1ZYR - chains A and B of the 6 polymer chains in the assembly; structure by X-ray diffraction, 3.00 A resolution.

[Chain A (and B)]
Protein: DNA-directed RNA polymerase alpha chain
Source organism: Thermus thermophilus
Notes: EC 2.7.7.6; fragment: subumit alpha; chain B of this document is another copy of the same molecule, construct and numbering; everything in this record applies to it too
UniProt: Q5SHR6 (RPOA_THET8); residues 1-315 here = UniProt positions 1-315
Amino-acid sequence (315 residues; numbered 1 to 315; the number before each row is that of its first residue):
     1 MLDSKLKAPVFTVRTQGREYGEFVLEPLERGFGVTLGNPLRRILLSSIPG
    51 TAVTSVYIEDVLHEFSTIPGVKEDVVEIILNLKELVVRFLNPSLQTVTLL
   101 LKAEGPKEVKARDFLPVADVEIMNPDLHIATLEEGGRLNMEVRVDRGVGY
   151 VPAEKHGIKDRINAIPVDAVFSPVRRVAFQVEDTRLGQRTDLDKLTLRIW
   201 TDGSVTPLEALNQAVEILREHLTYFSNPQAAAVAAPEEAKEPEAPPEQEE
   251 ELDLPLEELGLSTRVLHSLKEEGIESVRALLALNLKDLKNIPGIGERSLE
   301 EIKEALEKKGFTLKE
Not modelled in the structure: 230-315

[How chain A and chain B interact]
Pairs across the interface - 52 pairs, chain A then chain B:
  K5(A) with E220(B), salt bridge; Y224(B), hydrogen bond
  A8(A) with Y224(B), hydrophobic
  P9(A) with Y224(B)
  V10(A) with Q229(B)
  F11(A) with Y224(B); F225(B), hydrophobic; S226(B); N227(B); P228(B); Q229(B)
  T12(A) with Q229(B)
  L25(A) with F225(B), hydrophobic
  R30(A) with K155(B)
  G31(A) with R42(B), hydrogen bond (backbone-side chain)
  F32(A) with I43(B), hydrophobic; S47(B); H221(B)
  V34(A) with R42(B)
  T35(A) with P39(B); R42(B), hydrogen bond; I43(B)
  L36(A) with L218(B), hydrophobic; H221(B); L222(B), hydrophobic
  P39(A) with T35(B); P39(B), hydrophobic
  R42(A) with G31(B), hydrogen bond (side chain-backbone); V34(B); T35(B), hydrogen bond
  I43(A) with F32(B), hydrophobic; T35(B)
  S47(A) with F32(B)
  V215(A) with L222(B)
  L218(A) with L222(B), hydrophobic
  R219(A) with R219(B); L222(B)
  H221(A) with L28(B); F32(B)
  L222(A) with L218(B), hydrophobic
  Y224(A) with P9(B), hydrophobic; F11(B)
  F225(A) with F11(B), hydrophobic; L36(B), hydrophobic; L40(B), hydrophobic; V215(B), hydrophobic
  N227(A) with F11(B)
  P228(A) with F11(B); V13(B), hydrophobic
  Q229(A) with V10(B); F11(B), hydrogen bond (backbone-backbone); V13(B)
Interface residues without a listed pair, chain A (32 interface residues in all): V13, L40, R189, L211, S226
Interface residues without a listed pair, chain B (36 interface residues in all): K5, A8, T12, L25, S46, L195, L211, I217

[Overview]
32 residues of chain A and 36 residues of chain B are in contact, with 6 hydrogen bonds and 1 salt bridge.
Polar pairs include K5(A)-E220(B), K5(A)-Y224(B) and G31(A)-R42(B).
Chain A and chain B are both DNA-directed RNA polymerase alpha chain (Thermus thermophilus); the structure,
Structure of Thermus thermophilus RNA polymerase holoenzyme in complex with the antibiotic streptolydigin, was
determined by X-ray diffraction, deposited together with 2CW0.
